PDB entry 1M18 | X-ray diffraction, 2.45 A resolution | chains C and E of the 10 polymer chains in the assembly

# Chain C
Name: Histone H2A.1
Organism: Xenopus laevis
UniProtKB: P06897 (H2A1_XENLA); residues 801-929 here correspond to UniProt positions 1-129 (UniProt number = residue number - 800)
Chain sequence (129 residues; row label = number of the first residue in the row):
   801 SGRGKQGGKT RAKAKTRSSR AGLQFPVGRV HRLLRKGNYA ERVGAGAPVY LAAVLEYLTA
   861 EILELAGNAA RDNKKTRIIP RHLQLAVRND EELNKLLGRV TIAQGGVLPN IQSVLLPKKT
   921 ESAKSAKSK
Disordered / not traced: 801-813, 921-929
Curated features (UniProtKB/Swiss-Prot):
  - modified residue (N6-(2-hydroxyisobutyryl)lysine): Lys875, Lys919

# Chain E
Name: Histone H3.2
Organism: Xenopus laevis
UniProtKB: P02302 (H32_XENLA); residues 601-735 here correspond to UniProt positions 1-135 (UniProt number = residue number - 600)
Chain sequence (135 residues; numbered 601 to 735; the number before each row is that of its first residue):
   601 ARTKQTARKS TGGKAPRKQL VTKAAKKCAP ATGGVKKPHR YRPGTVALRE IRRYQKSTEL
   661 LIRKLPFQRL VREIAQDFKT DLRFQSSAVM ALQEASEAYL VALFEDTNLC AIHAKRVTIM
   721 PKDIQLARRI RGERA
Disordered / not traced: 601-636
Curated features (UniProtKB/Swiss-Prot):
  - modified residue: Lys637 (N6-(2-hydroxyisobutyryl)lysine)

# Chain C / chain E interface
Pairs across the interface (25; chain C residue first):
  Arg881(C) - Gln655(E)  hydrogen bond (side chain-backbone)
  Arg881(C) - Thr658(E)
  Thr901(C) - Ala698(E)
  Ala903(C) - Glu694(E)
  Gln904(C) - Thr658(E)  hydrogen bond (side chain-backbone)
  Gln904(C) - Glu659(E)
  Gln904(C) - Leu660(E)
  Gln904(C) - Glu694(E)  hydrogen bond
  Gly905(C) - Thr658(E)
  Gly906(C) - Thr658(E)
  Val907(C) - Gln655(E)
  Val907(C) - Val701(E)  hydrophobic
  Leu908(C) - Gln655(E)
  Pro909(C) - Gln655(E)
  Asn910(C) - Gln655(E)  hydrogen bond (backbone-side chain)
  Ile911(C) - Arg652(E)
  Ile911(C) - Gln655(E)
  Gln912(C) - Leu709(E)
  Gln912(C) - Ile712(E)
  Val914(C) - Ile712(E)  hydrophobic
  Leu915(C) - Leu648(E)
  Leu915(C) - Asn708(E)
  Leu915(C) - Val717(E)  hydrophobic
  Leu916(C) - Arg652(E)
  Pro917(C) - Leu648(E)
Other interface residues (no listed pair), chain E (17 interface residues in all): Ile651, Lys656, Ser657, Glu705

# In short
Chain C and chain E form an interface of 16 and 17 residues respectively, with 4 hydrogen bonds. Polar pairs
include Arg881(C)-Gln655(E), Gln904(C)-Thr658(E) and Gln904(C)-Glu694(E).
Chain C is Histone H2A.1 and chain E is Histone H3.2, both from Xenopus laevis; the structure, Ligand binding
alters the structure and dynamics of nucleosomal DNA, was determined by X-ray diffraction (same publication as
1M19 and 1M1A).
